Entry 4AMG (X-ray diffraction, 2.59 A resolution); this record covers chains A and B.

# Chain A (and B)
Name: Snogd
Organism: Streptomyces nogalater
Notes: chain B of this document is another copy of the same molecule, construct and numbering; everything in this record applies to it too
Reference sequence: Q9RN61 (Q9RN61_STRNO); residue numbers follow UniProt; this construct covers 13-390
Sequence (400 residues; each row starts with the number of its first residue; numbers below 1 keep their minus sign (Met-9 is residue -9)):
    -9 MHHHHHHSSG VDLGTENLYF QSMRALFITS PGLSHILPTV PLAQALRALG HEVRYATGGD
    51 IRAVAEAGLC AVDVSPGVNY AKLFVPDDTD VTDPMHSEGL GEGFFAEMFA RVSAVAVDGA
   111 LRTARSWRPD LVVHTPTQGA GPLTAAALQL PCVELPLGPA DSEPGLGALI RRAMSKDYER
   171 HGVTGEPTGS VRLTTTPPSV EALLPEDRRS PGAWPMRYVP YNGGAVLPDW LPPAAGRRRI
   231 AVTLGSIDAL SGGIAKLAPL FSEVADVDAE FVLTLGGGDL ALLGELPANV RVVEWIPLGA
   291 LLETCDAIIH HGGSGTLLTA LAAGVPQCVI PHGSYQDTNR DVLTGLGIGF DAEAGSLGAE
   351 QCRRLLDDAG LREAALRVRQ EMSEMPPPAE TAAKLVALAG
Unresolved in the structure: -9 to 10, 79-90, 239-240, 323-325, 390 (chain B: -9 to 10, 78-82, 324-327, 390)
Construct notes: expression tag (-9 to 12)
Modified residues: Lys384 (n-dimethyl-lysine; MLY)
What the authors report for this chain:
  - post-translational modification sites: Lys384
  - contacts within the chain: Trp204-Lys384
  - conformationally variable residues: Gly242 to Lys246
  - catalytic residues: His25, His301 (proposed by the authors, not directly observed)
  - mutagenesis - H25A, H25N, H301A: decreased catalytic activity on nogalamycin F 4

# How chain A and chain B interact
Contacting residue pairs (60):
  Arg14(A) with Glu293(B), salt bridge
  Gln34(A) with Gln34(B), hydrogen bond
  Ala35(A) with Ala38(B), hydrophobic
  Arg37(A) with Val209(B); Pro210(B), hydrogen bond (side chain-backbone)
  Ala38(A) with Ala35(B), hydrophobic; Pro377(B); Pro378(B); Ala379(B), hydrogen bond (backbone-backbone)
  Leu39(A) with Arg207(B), hydrogen bond (backbone-side chain); Pro377(B); Ala379(B)
  Gly40(A) with Arg207(B)
  Arg44(A) with Leu217(B); Glu293(B), salt bridge
  Ile51(A) with Val216(B), hydrophobic
  Ala55(A) with Glu56(B); Gly214(B); Ala215(B)
  Glu56(A) with Ala55(B); Glu56(B); Ala57(B); Gly58(B), hydrogen bond (backbone-backbone)
  Ala57(A) with Gln34(B); Ala57(B)
  Gly58(A) with Glu56(B); Tyr211(B); Gly214(B)
  Leu59(A) with Gly214(B); Ala215(B), hydrogen bond (backbone-backbone)
  Cys60(A) with Ala215(B)
  Ala61(A) with Ala215(B), hydrogen bond (backbone-backbone); Val216(B); Leu217(B), hydrogen bond (backbone-backbone)
  Trp117(A) with Glu293(B), hydrogen bond
  Arg207(A) with Leu39(B); Gly40(B)
  Val209(A) with Arg37(B)
  Pro210(A) with Arg37(B), hydrogen bond (backbone-side chain)
  Tyr211(A) with Arg37(B); Gly58(B)
  Gly214(A) with Ala55(B); Gly58(B); Leu59(B)
  Ala215(A) with Ala55(B); Leu59(B), hydrogen bond (backbone-backbone); Cys60(B); Ala61(B), hydrogen bond (backbone-backbone)
  Val216(A) with Ala61(B)
  Leu217(A) with Arg44(B); Cys60(B), hydrophobic; Ala61(B), hydrogen bond (backbone-backbone)
  Glu293(A) with Arg14(B), salt bridge; Arg44(B), salt bridge; Trp117(B), hydrogen bond
  Pro377(A) with Ala38(B); Leu39(B)
  Pro378(A) with Ala38(B)
  Ala379(A) with Ala38(B), hydrogen bond (backbone-backbone); Leu39(B)
Also at the interface, not in a pair above, chain A (35 interface residues in all): Val62, Asp63, Gly213, Pro222, Pro287, Ala290
Also at the interface, not in a pair above, chain B (34 interface residues in all): Ile51, Val62, Asp63, Ser116, Gly213, Pro287

# Summary
Chain A and chain B form an interface of 35 and 34 residues respectively, with 15 hydrogen bonds and 4 salt
bridges. Polar pairs include Arg14(A)-Glu293(B), Arg44(A)-Glu293(B) and Gln34(A)-Gln34(B). The paper reports
catalytic residues His25(A) and His301(A); H25A, H25N and H301A of chain A reduce catalytic activity on
nogalamycin F 4.
Chain A and chain B are both Snogd (Streptomyces nogalater); the structure, Crystal structure of the
glycosyltransferase SnogD from Streptomyces nogalater, was determined by X-ray diffraction together with 4AMB
and 4AN4 from the same study.
